5WLB - chains A and B of the 3 polymer chains in the assembly; structure by X-ray diffraction, 1.72 A resolution.

== Chain A ==
Molecule: GTPase KRas
From: Homo sapiens
Reference sequence: P01116 (RASK_HUMAN), isoform P01116-2; numbering as in UniProt (aligned over 1-166)
Amino-acid sequence (166 residues; each row starts with the number of its first residue):
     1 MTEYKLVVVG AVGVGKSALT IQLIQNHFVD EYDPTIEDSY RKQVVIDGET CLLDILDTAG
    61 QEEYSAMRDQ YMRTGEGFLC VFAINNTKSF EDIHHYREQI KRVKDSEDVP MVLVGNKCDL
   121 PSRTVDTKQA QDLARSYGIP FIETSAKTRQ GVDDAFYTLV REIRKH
Not modelled in the structure: 31-37
Differences from the reference sequence: conflict V12 (Gly in P01116)
Metal / ion sites: Mg2+: S17 (together with GMP-PNP)
Residues lining bound ligands: GMP-PNP (GNP; phosphoaminophosphonic acid-guanylate ester): A11, V12, G13, V14, G15, K16, S17, A18, F28, V29, D30, T58, A59, G60, N116, K117, D119, L120, S145, A146, K147
Swiss-Prot annotation at these positions:
  - motif: Y32 to Y40 (Effector region)
  - binding site (GTP): G10, A11, G13 to A18, V29 to T35, A59, G60, N116 to D119
  - modified residue: M1 (N-acetylmethionine), T2 (N-acetylthreonine), K104 (N6-acetyllysine)
  - glycosylation: T35 (Microbial infection: O-linked (Glc) threonine)
  - natural variant: K5 (K5E: In NS3; K5N: In GASC), G10 (G10GG: In AML), V12 (G12V: In GASC; this construct carries the variant), G13 (G13D: In GASC, JMML and OES; G13R: In pylocytic astrocytoma), V14 (V14I: In NS3), L19 (L19F: In OES), Q22 (Q22E: In CFC2; Q22R: In NS3), P34 (P34L: In NS3; P34Q: In NS3; P34R: In CFC2), I36 (I36M: In NS3), T58 (T58I: In NS3), A59 (A59T: In GASC), G60 (G60R: In CFC2; G60S: In NS3), 8 further natural variant entries in UniProt
  - mutagenesis: D38 (D38A: Decreased interaction with MAPKAP1/SIN1), Y40 (Y40A: Decreased interaction with MAPKAP1/SIN1), Q61 (Q61L: Promotes GTP binding)

== Chain B ==
Molecule: 225-15 a
From: synthetic construct
Amino-acid sequence (34 residues; numbered 0 to 33; the number before each row is that of its first residue; numbering starts at 0):
     0 SGPRRPRUPG DQASLEELHE YWARLWNYLY RVAH
Modified residues: Sec7 (selenocysteine)

== How chain A and chain B interact ==
Contacting residue pairs (35):
  E3(A) with H18(B), salt bridge
  K5(A) with W21(B); W25(B)
  L6(A) with W25(B)
  V7(A) with W25(B), hydrophobic
  D38(A) with R23(B)
  S39(A) with E19(B), hydrogen bond
  Y40(A) with A22(B); N26(B)
  R41(A) with E15(B), salt bridge; H18(B), hydrogen bond; E19(B)
  D54(A) with W21(B); A22(B); W25(B)
  I55(A) with W25(B); N26(B), hydrogen bond (backbone-side chain)
  L56(A) with W25(B), hydrophobic; N26(B); Y29(B), hydrophobic
  D57(A) with N26(B), hydrogen bond (backbone-side chain); R30(B), hydrogen bond (backbone-side chain)
  T58(A) with Y29(B); R30(B), hydrogen bond (backbone-side chain)
  A59(A) with Y29(B), hydrogen bond (backbone-side chain); R30(B)
  S65(A) with A32(B)
  R68(A) with Y29(B), hydrogen bond (side chain-backbone); R30(B), hydrogen bond (side chain-backbone); A32(B)
  Y71(A) with W25(B), hydrogen bond (backbone-side chain); L28(B); Y29(B), hydrophobic
  T74(A) with W21(B); W25(B)
Interface residues without a listed pair, chain A (23 interface residues in all): S17, E63, M67, M72, G75
Interface residues without a listed pair, chain B (13 interface residues in all): H33

== Overview ==
23 residues of chain A and 13 residues of chain B are in contact, with 10 hydrogen bonds and 2 salt bridges.
Among the polar pairs are E3(A)-H18(B), R41(A)-E15(B) and S39(A)-E19(B). Ligands of chain A: GMP-PNP.
Here chain A is GTPase KRas (Homo sapiens) and chain B is 225-15 a (synthetic construct). Entry 5WLB (KRas
G12V, bound to GppNHp and miniprotein 225-15a/b) was determined by X-ray diffraction together with 5WHA, 5WHB,
5WHE, 5WPL and 5WPM from the same study.
